PDB entry 8Y3C | electron microscopy, 5.21 A resolution (low resolution: residue-level contacts below are approximate; hydrogen-bond / salt-bridge calls are withheld) | chains G and I of the 16 polymer chains in the assembly

== Chain G ==
Name: Histone H2A type 1-B/E
Organism: Homo sapiens
UniProtKB: P04908 (H2A1B_HUMAN); residues 0-129 here correspond to UniProt positions 1-130 (UniProt number = residue number + 1)
Sequence (133 residues; row label = number of the first residue in the row; numbers below 1 keep their minus sign (Gly-3 is residue -3)):
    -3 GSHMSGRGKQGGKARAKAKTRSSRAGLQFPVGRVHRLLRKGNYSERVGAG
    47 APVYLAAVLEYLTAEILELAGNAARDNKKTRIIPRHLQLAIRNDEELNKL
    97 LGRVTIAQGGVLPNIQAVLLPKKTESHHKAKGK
Not modelled in the structure: -3 to 14, 118-129
Construct notes: expression tag (-3 to -1)
Curated features (UniProtKB/Swiss-Prot):
  - modified residue: Ser1 (N-acetylserine), Arg3 (Citrulline), Lys5 (N6-(2-hydroxyisobutyryl)lysine), Lys9 (N6-(2-hydroxyisobutyryl)lysine), Lys13 (N6-(beta-hydroxybutyryl)lysine), Lys36 (N6-(2-hydroxyisobutyryl)lysine), Lys74 (N6-(2-hydroxyisobutyryl)lysine), Lys75 (N6-(2-hydroxyisobutyryl)lysine), Lys95 (N6-(2-hydroxyisobutyryl)lysine), Gln104 (N5-methylglutamine), Lys118 (N6-(2-hydroxyisobutyryl)lysine), Lys119 (N6-crotonyllysine), Thr120 (Phosphothreonine), Lys125 (N6-crotonyllysine)
  - cross-link (Glycyl lysine isopeptide (Lys-Gly)): Lys13 (interchain with G-Cter in ubiquitin), Lys15 (interchain with G-Cter in ubiquitin), Lys119 (interchain with G-Cter in ubiquitin)

== Chain I ==
Molecule: 250-nt DNA strand
Sequence (250 nucleotides; numbered 1 to 250; the number before each row is that of its first residue):
     1 ATCGGATGTATATATCTGACACGTGCCTGGAGACTAGGGAGTAATCCCCT
    51 TGGCGGTTAAAACGCGGGGGACAGCGCGTACGTGCGTTTAAGCGGTGCTA
   101 GAGCTGTCTACGACCAATTGAGCTCGAGCCTGGAGACTAGGGAGTAATCC
   151 CCTTGGCGGTTAAAACGCGGGGGACAGCGCGTACGTGCGTTTAAGCGGTG
   201 CTAGAGCTGTCTACGACCAATTGAGCGGCCTCGGCACCGGGATTCTCGAT

== How chain G and chain I interact ==
Pairs across the interface (14; chain G residue first):
  Thr16(G) - DG122(I)
  Arg29(G) - DT124(I)
  His31(G) - DC114(I)
  Arg42(G) - DA113(I)
  Arg42(G) - DC114(I)
  Val43(G) - DA113(I)
  Val43(G) - DC114(I)
  Gly44(G) - DA113(I)
  Lys74(G) - DG133(I)
  Lys75(G) - DG133(I)
  Lys75(G) - DA134(I)
  Thr76(G) - DG132(I)
  Thr76(G) - DG133(I)
  Arg77(G) - DG133(I)
Interface residues without a listed pair, chain G (13 interface residues in all): Arg35, Glu41, Ala45
Interface residues without a listed pair, chain I (8 interface residues in all): DC123

== Overview ==
The interface between chain G and chain I involves 13 residues on one side and 8 on the other.
Here chain G is Histone H2A type 1-B/E (Homo sapiens) and chain I is a 250-nt DNA strand. Entry 8Y3C (Cryo-EM
structure of the overlapping di-nucleosome (closed form)) was determined by electron microscopy, deposited
together with 8Y3D, 8Y3E and 8Y3F.
